8Z6R - chains A and E of the 9 polymer chains in the assembly; structure by electron microscopy, 2.87 A resolution.

[Chain A]
Protein: Spike glycoprotein, Fibritin, Expression Tag
Organism: Severe acute respiratory syndrome coronavirus 2
UniProtKB: chimeric construct of P0DTC2, P10104: residues 18-1212 from P0DTC2 (SPIKE_SARS2) positions 14-1208 (UniProt number = residue number - 4); residues 1215-1242 from P10104 positions 458-485 (UniProt number = residue number - 757)
Chain sequence (1299 residues; row label = number of the first residue in the row; numbers below 1 keep their minus sign (Met-6 is residue -6)):
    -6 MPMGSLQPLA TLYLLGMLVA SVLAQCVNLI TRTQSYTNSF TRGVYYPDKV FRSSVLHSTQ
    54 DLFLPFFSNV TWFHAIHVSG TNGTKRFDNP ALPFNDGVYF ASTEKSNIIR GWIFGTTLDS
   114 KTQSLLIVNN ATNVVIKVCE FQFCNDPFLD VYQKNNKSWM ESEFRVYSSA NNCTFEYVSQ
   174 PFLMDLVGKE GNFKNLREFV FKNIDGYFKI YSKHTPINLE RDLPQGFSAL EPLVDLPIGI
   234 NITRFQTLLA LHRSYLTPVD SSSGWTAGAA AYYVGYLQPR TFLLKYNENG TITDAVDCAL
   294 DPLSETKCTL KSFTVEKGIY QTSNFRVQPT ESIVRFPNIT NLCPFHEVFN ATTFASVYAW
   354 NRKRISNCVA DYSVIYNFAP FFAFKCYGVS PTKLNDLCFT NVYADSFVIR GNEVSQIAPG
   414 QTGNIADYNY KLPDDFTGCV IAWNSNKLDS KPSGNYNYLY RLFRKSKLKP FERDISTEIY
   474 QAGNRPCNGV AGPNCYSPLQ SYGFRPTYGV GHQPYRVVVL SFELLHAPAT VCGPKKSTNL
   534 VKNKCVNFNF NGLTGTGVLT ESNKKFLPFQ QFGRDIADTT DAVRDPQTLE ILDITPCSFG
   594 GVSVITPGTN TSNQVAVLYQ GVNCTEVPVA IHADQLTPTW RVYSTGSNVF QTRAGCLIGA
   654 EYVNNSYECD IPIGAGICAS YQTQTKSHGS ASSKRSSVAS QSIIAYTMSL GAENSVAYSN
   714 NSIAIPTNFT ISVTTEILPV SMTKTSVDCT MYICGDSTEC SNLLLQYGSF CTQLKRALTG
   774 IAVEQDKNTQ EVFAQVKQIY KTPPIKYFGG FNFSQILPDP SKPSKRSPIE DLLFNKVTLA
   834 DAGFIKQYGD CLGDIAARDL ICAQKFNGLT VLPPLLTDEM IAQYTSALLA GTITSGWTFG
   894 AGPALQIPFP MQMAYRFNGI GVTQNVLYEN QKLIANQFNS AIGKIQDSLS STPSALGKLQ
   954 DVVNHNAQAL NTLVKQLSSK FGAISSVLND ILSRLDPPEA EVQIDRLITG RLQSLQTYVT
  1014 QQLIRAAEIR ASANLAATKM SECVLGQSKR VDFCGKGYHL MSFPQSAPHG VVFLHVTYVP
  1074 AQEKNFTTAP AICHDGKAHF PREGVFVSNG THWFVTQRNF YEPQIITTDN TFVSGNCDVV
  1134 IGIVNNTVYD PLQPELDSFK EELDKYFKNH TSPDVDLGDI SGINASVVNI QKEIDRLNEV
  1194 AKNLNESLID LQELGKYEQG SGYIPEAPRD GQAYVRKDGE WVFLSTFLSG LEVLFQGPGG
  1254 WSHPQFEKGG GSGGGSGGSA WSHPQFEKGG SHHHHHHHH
Unresolved in the structure: -6 to 17, 73-79, 146-151, 178-186, 212-215, 247-256, 474-479, 537, 621-628, 634-640, 675-694, 848-851, 1151-1292
Construct notes: initiating methionine (-6); expression tag (-5 to 17); variant Ile23 (Thr19 in P0DTC2), Ser28 (Ala27 in P0DTC2), Ala84 (Val83 in P0DTC2), Asp143 (Gly142 in P0DTC2), Gln146 (His in P0DTC2), Glu183 (Gln in P0DTC2), Glu213 (Val in P0DTC2), Val252 (Gly in P0DTC2), His339 (Gly in P0DTC2), Thr346 (Arg in P0DTC2), Ile368 (Leu in P0DTC2), Phe371 (Ser in P0DTC2), Pro373 (Ser in P0DTC2), Phe375 (Ser in P0DTC2), Ala376 (Thr in P0DTC2), Asn405 (Asp in P0DTC2), Ser408 (Arg in P0DTC2), Asn417 (Lys in P0DTC2), Lys440 (Asn in P0DTC2), Pro445 (Val in P0DTC2), Ser446 (Gly in P0DTC2), Lys460 (Asn in P0DTC2), Asn477 (Ser in P0DTC2), Ala484 (Glu in P0DTC2), Pro486 (Phe in P0DTC2), Ser490 (Phe in P0DTC2), Arg498 (Gln in P0DTC2), Tyr501 (Asn in P0DTC2), His505 (Tyr in P0DTC2), Gly614 (Asp in P0DTC2), Tyr655 (His in P0DTC2), Lys679 (Asn in P0DTC2), His681 (Pro in P0DTC2), Lys768 (Asn764 in P0DTC2), Tyr800 (Asp796 in P0DTC2), His958 (Gln954 in P0DTC2), Lys973 (Asn969 in P0DTC2), Pro990 (Lys986 in P0DTC2), Pro991 (Val987 in P0DTC2); conflict Val180 (Glu in P0DTC2), Arg478 (Thr in P0DTC2), Gly682 (Arg in P0DTC2), Ser683 (Arg in P0DTC2), Pro821 (Phe817 in P0DTC2), Pro896 (Ala892 in P0DTC2), Pro903 (Ala899 in P0DTC2), Pro946 (Ala942 in P0DTC2); insertion (685-687, 689); linker (1213-1214)
Disulfides: Cys19-Cys137, Cys132-Cys166, Cys291-Cys301, Cys336-Cys361, Cys379-Cys432, Cys391-Cys525, Cys480-Cys488, Cys538-Cys590, Cys617-Cys649, Cys662-Cys671, Cys742-Cys764, Cys747-Cys753, Cys1036-Cys1047, Cys1086-Cys1130
Swiss-Prot annotation at these positions:
  - region: Ser820 to Tyr841 (Fusion peptide 1), Lys839 to Phe859 (Fusion peptide 2), Asp1167 to Glu1206 (Heptad repeat 2)
  - site: Arg819, Ser820 (Cleavage)
  - glycosylation (N-linked (GlcNAc...) asparagine): Asn21 (complex), Asn126 (hybrid), Asn713 (high mannose), Asn721 (hybrid), Asn805 (hybrid), Asn1078 (hybrid), Asn1102 (complex), Asn1138 (complex), Asn1162 (complex), Asn1177 (complex), Asn1198 (complex)

[Chain E]
Protein: CYFN1006-1 heavy chain
Organism: Homo sapiens
Chain sequence (451 residues; row label = number of the first residue in the row; note: 8 numbers in that range are skipped by the numbering (no residue carries them; nothing is unmodelled there)):
     1 QMQLVQSGA
    11 EVKKPGESLK ISCKGSGYTF
    35 SYYWIGWVRQ MPGKGLEWMG IIYPG
    62 DSDTRYSPSF Q
    74 GQVTISADKS ISTAYLHWSS LKASDTAMYY CARQGDLG
  112A D
   112 WILLGYWGQG TLVTVSSAST KGPSVFPLAP SSKSTSGGTA ALGCLVKDYF PEPVTVSWNS
   172 GALTSGVHTF PAVLQSSGLY SLSSVVTVPS SSLGTQTYIC NVNHKPSNTK VDKKVEPKSC
   232 DKTHTCPPCP APELLGGPSV FLFPPKPKDT LMISRTPEVT CVVVDVSHED PEVKFNWYVD
   292 GVEVHNAKTK PREEQYNSTY RVVSVLTVLH QDWLNGKEYK CKVSNKALPA PIEKTISKAK
   352 GQPREPQVYT LPPSRDELTK NQVSLTCLVK GFYPSDIAVE WESNGQPENN YKTTPPVLDS
   412 DGSFFLYSKL TVDKSRWQQG NVFSCSVMHE ALHNHYTQKS LSLSPGK
Unresolved in the structure: 140-143, 147-150, 200-208, 227-458
Disulfides: Cys155-Cys211

[Interface between chain A and chain E]
Contacting residue pairs - 16 pairs, chain A then chain E:
  Thr345(A) with Trp112(E), hydrogen bond (backbone-side chain); Asp112A(E); Ile113(E)
  Thr346(A) with Asp112A(E), hydrogen bond
  Lys440(A) with Trp38(E), hydrogen bond (backbone-side chain); Asp62(E); Asp64(E), salt bridge
  Leu441(A) with Trp38(E), hydrophobic; Arg66(E); Trp112(E)
  Lys444(A) with Gln107(E); Gly111(E)
  Pro445(A) with Tyr36(E), hydrophobic; Tyr37(E)
  Ser446(A) with Asp109(E), hydrogen bond
  Pro499(A) with Tyr36(E), hydrophobic
Also at the interface, not in a pair above, chain A (12 interface residues in all): Phe371, Ser443, Asn450, Arg509
Also at the interface, not in a pair above, chain E (14 interface residues in all): Tyr57, Ser63

[In short]
12 residues of chain A face 14 of chain E across their interface; the contacts include 4 hydrogen bonds and 1
salt bridge. Polar pairs include Lys440(A)-Asp64(E), Thr345(A)-Trp112(E) and Thr346(A)-Asp112A(E).
Here chain A is Spike glycoprotein, Fibritin, Expression Tag (Severe acute respiratory syndrome coronavirus 2)
and chain E is CYFN1006-1 heavy chain (Homo sapiens). Entry 8Z6R (Structure of XBB.1.16 S trimer with 3
down-RBDs complex with antibody CYFN1006-1) was determined by electron microscopy.
